Entry 2EAB (X-ray diffraction, 1.12 A resolution); this record covers chain A.

== Chain A ==
Protein: Alpha-fucosidase
Source organism: Bifidobacterium bifidum
Notes: EC 3.2.1.63; fragment: catalytic domain, residues 0-898
Reference sequence: Q6JV24 (Q6JV24_9BIFI); residues 1-898 here correspond to UniProt positions 577-1474 (UniProt number = residue number + 576)
Amino-acid sequence (899 residues; numbered 0 to 898; the number before each row is that of its first residue; numbering starts at 0):
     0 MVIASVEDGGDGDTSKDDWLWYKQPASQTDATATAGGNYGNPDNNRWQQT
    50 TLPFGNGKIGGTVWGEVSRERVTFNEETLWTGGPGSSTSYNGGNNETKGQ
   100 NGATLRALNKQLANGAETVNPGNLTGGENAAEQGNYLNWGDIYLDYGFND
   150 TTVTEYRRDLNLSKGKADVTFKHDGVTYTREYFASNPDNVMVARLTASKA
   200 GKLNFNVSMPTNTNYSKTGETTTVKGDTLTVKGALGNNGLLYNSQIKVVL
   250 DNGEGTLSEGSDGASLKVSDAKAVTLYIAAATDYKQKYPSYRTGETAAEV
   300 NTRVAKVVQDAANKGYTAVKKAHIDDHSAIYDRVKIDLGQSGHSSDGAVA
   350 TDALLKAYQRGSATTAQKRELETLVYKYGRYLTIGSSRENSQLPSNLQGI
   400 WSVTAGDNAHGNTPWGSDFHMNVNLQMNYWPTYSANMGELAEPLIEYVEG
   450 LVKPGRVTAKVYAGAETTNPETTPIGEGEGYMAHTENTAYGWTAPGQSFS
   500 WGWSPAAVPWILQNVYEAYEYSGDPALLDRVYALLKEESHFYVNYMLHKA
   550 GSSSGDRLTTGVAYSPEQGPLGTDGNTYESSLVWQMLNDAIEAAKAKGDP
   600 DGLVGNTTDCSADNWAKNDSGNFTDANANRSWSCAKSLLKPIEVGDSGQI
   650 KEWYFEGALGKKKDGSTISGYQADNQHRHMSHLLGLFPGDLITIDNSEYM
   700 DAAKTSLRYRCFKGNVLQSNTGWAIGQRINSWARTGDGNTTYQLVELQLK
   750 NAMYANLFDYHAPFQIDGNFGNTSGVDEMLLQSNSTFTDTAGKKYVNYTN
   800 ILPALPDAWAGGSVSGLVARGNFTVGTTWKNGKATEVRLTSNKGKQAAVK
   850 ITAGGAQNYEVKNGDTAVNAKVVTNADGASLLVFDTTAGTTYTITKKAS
Unresolved in the structure: 0-8, 897-898
Sequence notes: initiating methionine (0)
Disulfide bonds: C609-C633
Ion coordination: Ca2+: G56, E76, S385, L392

== Overview ==
G56, E76, S385 and L392 coordinate Ca2+.
Chain A is Alpha-fucosidase (Bifidobacterium bifidum); the structure, Crystal structure of 1,2-a-L-fucosidase
from Bifidobacterium bifidum (apo form), was determined by X-ray diffraction together with 2EAC, 2EAD and 2EAE
from the same study.
